PDB entry 4RS9 | X-ray diffraction, 1.95 A resolution | chains A and B

[Chain A]
Protein: Transcription factor MYC3
Organism: Arabidopsis thaliana
Notes: fragment: N-terminal JAZ-binding domain
Reference sequence: Q9FIP9 (MYC3_ARATH); residues 44-238 here = UniProt positions 44-238
Chain sequence (195 residues; each row starts with the number of its first residue):
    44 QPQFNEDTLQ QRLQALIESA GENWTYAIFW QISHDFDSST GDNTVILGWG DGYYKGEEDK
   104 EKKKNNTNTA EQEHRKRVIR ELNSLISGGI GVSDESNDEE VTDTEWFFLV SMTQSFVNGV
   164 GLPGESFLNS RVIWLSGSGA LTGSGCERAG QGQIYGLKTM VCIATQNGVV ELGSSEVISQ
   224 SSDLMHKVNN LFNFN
Unresolved in the structure: 44, 101-110, 129-141
Swiss-Prot annotation at these positions:
  - mutagenesis: D94 (D94A/Q/S: Exhibits an atr2D-like phenotype; dominant resistance to 5-methyl-tryptophan (5MT), a toxic tryptophan analog; D94E: No effect, normal sensitivity to 5MT; D94N: In atr2D ...)
From the paper describing this entry:
  - mutagenesis - D94A/Y97A, L152A/M155A: increased signaling

[Chain B]
Protein: Protein TIFY 7
Notes: fragment: Jas motif
Reference sequence: Q8W4J8 (TIF7_ARATH); numbering as in UniProt (aligned over 218-239)
Chain sequence (22 residues; numbered 218 to 239; the number before each row is that of its first residue):
   218 SVPQARKASL ARFLEKRKER LM
Unresolved in the structure: 237-239
Swiss-Prot annotation at these positions:
  - motif: A222 to R229 (Nuclear localization signal)
  - mutagenesis: R223 to K224 (Loss of interaction with COI1 and resistant to coronatine-mediated degradation. No effect on MYC2 binding and nuclear localization), R223 (R223A: No effect), K224 (K224A: No effect), K233 to K235 (Loss of interaction with MYC2 and COI1 and loss of nuclear localization; Sensitive to coronatine-mediated degradation and no effect on nuclear localization), K233 (K233A: No effect on nuclear localization), R234 (R234A: Loss of interaction with COI1 and resistant to coronatine-mediated degradation. Loss of nuclear localization), K235 (K235A: No effect on interaction with MYC2 and nuclear localization)
From the paper describing this entry:
  - mutagenesis - S218A/V219A/P220A/Q221A, R223A/K224A: unchanged binding to Transcription factor MYC3 (chain A)

[How chain A and chain B interact]
Pairs across the interface (24; chain A residue first):
  Q53(A) - R229(B)
  W92(A) - V219(B)
  W92(A) - A222(B)
  W92(A) - R223(B)
  W92(A) - S226(B)  hydrogen bond
  G93(A) - A222(B)
  D94(A) - S226(B)  hydrogen bond
  D94(A) - R229(B)  salt bridge
  G95(A) - S226(B)
  Y96(A) - K233(B)  hydrogen bond
  Y97(A) - F230(B)  hydrophobic
  Y97(A) - K233(B)  hydrogen bond (backbone-side chain)
  L125(A) - L227(B)  hydrophobic
  L125(A) - L231(B)
  N126(A) - L231(B)
  N126(A) - K235(B)  hydrogen bond
  E142(A) - R234(B)  hydrogen bond (backbone-side chain)
  E143(A) - R234(B)  hydrogen bond (backbone-side chain)
  V144(A) - R234(B)
  E148(A) - R234(B)  salt bridge
  F151(A) - F230(B)  hydrophobic
  L152(A) - L227(B)  hydrophobic
  M155(A) - R223(B)  hydrogen bond (backbone-side chain)
  T156(A) - R223(B)
Also at the interface, not in a pair above, chain A (19 interface residues in all): K98, I122
From the paper, about this interface:
  - residue pairs: W92(A)-S226(B) (hydrogen bond), D94(A)-R229(B), Y97(A)-F230(B) (pi stacking), I122(A)-L231(B) (hydrophobic contact), L125(A)-L227(B) (hydrophobic contact), E142(A)-R234(B) (hydrogen bond), E143(A)-R234(B) (hydrogen bond), E148(A)-R234(B) (salt bridge), F151(A)-F230(B) (pi stacking), L152(A)-L227(B) (hydrophobic contact), M155(A)-R223(B) (hydrogen bond), S226(B)-D94(A) (hydrogen bond), L227(B)-M155(A) (hydrophobic contact), L231(B)-L125(A) (hydrophobic contact), K233(B)-Y97(A) (hydrogen bond), K235(B)-N126(A) (hydrogen bond)

[Overview]
19 residues of chain A and 11 residues of chain B are in contact; the contacts include 8 hydrogen bonds and 2
salt bridges. Polar contacts include D94(A)-R229(B), E148(A)-R234(B) and W92(A)-S226(B). The paper describes
hydrogen bonds between W92(A) and S226(B), E142(A) and R234(B) and E143(A) and R234(B) among others; a contact
between D94(A) and R229(B); pi stacking between Y97(A) and F230(B) and F151(A) and F230(B). The paper reports
that D94A/Y97A and L152A/M155A of chain A increase signaling; S218A/V219A/P220A/Q221A and R223A/K224A of chain
B leave binding to Transcription factor MYC3 (chain A) unchanged.
Here chain A is Transcription factor MYC3 (Arabidopsis thaliana) and chain B is Protein TIFY 7. Entry 4RS9
(Structure of Myc3 N-terminal JAZ-binding domain [44-238] in complex with Jas motif of JAZ9) was determined by
X-ray diffraction, deposited together with 4RQW, 4RRU, 4YWC and 4YZ6.
